PDB entry 4YWY | X-ray diffraction, 1.95 A resolution | chain A

[Chain A]
Name: Glutaminyl-peptide cyclotransferase
Organism: Homo sapiens
Notes: EC 2.3.2.5
UniProt: Q16769 (QPCT_HUMAN); residue numbers follow UniProt; this construct covers 1-361
Chain sequence (361 residues; row label = number of the first residue in the row):
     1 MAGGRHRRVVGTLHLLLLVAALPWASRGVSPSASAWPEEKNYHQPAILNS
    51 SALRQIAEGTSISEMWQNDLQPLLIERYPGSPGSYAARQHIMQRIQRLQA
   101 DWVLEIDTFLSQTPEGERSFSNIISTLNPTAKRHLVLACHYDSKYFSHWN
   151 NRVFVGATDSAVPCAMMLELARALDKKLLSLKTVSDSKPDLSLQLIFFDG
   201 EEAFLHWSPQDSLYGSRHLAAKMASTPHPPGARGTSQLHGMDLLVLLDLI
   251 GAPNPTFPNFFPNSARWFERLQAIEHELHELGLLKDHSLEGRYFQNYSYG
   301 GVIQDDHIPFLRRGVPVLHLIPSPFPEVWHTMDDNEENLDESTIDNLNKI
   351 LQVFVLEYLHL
Disordered / not traced: 1-34, 188
Sequence notes: engineered mutation Glu115 (Tyr in Q16769), Glu117 (Tyr in Q16769)
Metal / ion sites: Zn2+: Asp159, Glu202, His330 (together with PBD)
Ligand contacts: PBD (1-(3,4-dimethoxyphenyl)-3-[3-(1H-imidazol-1-yl)propyl]thiourea): His140, Asp159, Glu201, Glu202, Trp207, Asp248, Leu249, Tyr299, Val302, Ile303, Gln304, Asp305, Ile321, Ser323, Phe325, Trp329, His330
Curated features (UniProtKB/Swiss-Prot):
  - active site (Proton acceptor): Glu201, Asp248
  - binding site (Zn(2+)): Asp159, Glu202, His330
  - glycosylation (N-linked (GlcNAc...) asparagine): Asn49, Asn296
  - natural variant: Arg54 (R54W: Lowers activity by approximately 30%)
  - mutagenesis: Lys144 (K144A: Lowers activity by approximately 40%), Phe146 (F146A: Lowers activity by approximately 30%), Ser160 (S160A: Reduces activity by about 50%; S160G: Reduces activity by 96%), Glu201 (E201D: Reduces activity by about 98%; E201L/Q: Abolishes activity), Trp207 (W207L: Greatly lowers activity), Asp248 (D248A: Reduces activity by 99%; D248Q: Abolishes activity), Gln304 (Q304L: Lowers activity by approximately 35%), Asp305 (D305A/E/L: Abolishes activity; D305N: Reduces activity by 99%), His319 (H319L: Reduces activity by 87%), Phe325 (F325A: Greatly lowers activity), Trp329 (W329A: Abolishes activity)

[In short]
Chain A binds compound PBD. Asp159, Glu202 and His330 form the Zn2+ site. UniProt lists active-site residues
Glu201 and Asp248, 3 Zn2+-binding residues and 11 mutagenesis sites.
Chain A is Glutaminyl-peptide cyclotransferase (Homo sapiens); the structure, Crystal Structure of double
mutant Y115E Y117E human Glutaminyl Cyclase in complex with inhibitor PBD-150, was determined by X-ray
diffraction (same publication as 4YU9).
